PDB entry 6C26 | electron microscopy, 3.50 A resolution | chains A and 4 of the 8 polymer chains in the assembly

# Chain A
Name: Dolichyl-diphosphooligosaccharide--protein glycosyltransferase subunit STT3
Source organism: Saccharomyces cerevisiae (strain ATCC 204508 / S288c)
Notes: EC 2.4.99.18
UniProtKB: P39007 (STT3_YEAST); residue numbers follow UniProt; this construct covers 1-718
Chain sequence (718 residues; row label = number of the first residue in the row):
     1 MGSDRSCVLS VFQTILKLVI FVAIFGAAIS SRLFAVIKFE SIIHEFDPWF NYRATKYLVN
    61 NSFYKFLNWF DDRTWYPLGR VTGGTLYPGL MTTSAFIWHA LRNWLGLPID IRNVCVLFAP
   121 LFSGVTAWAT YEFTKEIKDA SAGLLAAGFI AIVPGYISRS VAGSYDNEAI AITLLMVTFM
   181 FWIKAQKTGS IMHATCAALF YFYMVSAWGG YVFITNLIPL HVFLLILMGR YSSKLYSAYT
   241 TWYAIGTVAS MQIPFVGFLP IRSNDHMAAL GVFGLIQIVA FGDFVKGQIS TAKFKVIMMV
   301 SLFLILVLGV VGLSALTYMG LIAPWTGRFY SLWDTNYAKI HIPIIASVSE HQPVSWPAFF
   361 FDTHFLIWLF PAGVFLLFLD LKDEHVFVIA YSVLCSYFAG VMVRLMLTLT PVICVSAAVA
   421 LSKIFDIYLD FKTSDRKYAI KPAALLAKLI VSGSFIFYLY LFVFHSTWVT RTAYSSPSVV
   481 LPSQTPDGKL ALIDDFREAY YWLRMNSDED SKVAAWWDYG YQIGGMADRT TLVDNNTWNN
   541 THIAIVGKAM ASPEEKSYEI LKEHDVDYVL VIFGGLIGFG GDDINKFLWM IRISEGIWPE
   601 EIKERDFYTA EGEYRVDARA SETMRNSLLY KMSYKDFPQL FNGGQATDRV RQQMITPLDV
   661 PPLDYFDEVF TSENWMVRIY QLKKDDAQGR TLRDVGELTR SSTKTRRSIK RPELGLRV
Unresolved in the structure: 1-4, 298-350, 433-438, 483-489
Covalently attached groups: glycan linked to Asn539
Ligand contacts:
  - EGY ((4R,7R)-4-hydroxy-N,N,N-trimethyl-4,9-dioxo-7-[(undecanoyloxy)methyl]-3,5,8-trioxa-4lambda~5~-phosphadocosan-1-aminium), molecule 1: Phe25, Ile29, Ser30, Leu33
  - EGY, molecule 2: Ile29, Leu33, Val36, Ile37, Ser41, Leu107, Arg112, Asn113, Leu117, Leu121
  - EGY, molecule 3: Leu58, Asn61, Ser62, Phe63, Thr92, Phe96, Trp98, His99
  - EGY, molecule 4: Tyr64, Leu67, Pro88, Thr92, Leu199, Phe202, Tyr203, Ser206, Ile253, Pro254
  - EGY, molecule 5: Leu220, Phe223, Leu224, Leu227, Met228, Arg230, Phe378, Ile389
  - EGY, molecule 6: Phe258, Ile261, Arg262, Met267, Gly271
UniProt features mapped onto this chain:
  - region: Trp516 to Asp518 (Interacts with target acceptor peptide in protein substrate)
  - motif: Glu45 to Asp47 (DXD motif 1), Asp166 to Glu168 (DXD motif 2), Ser347 to Glu350 (SVSE motif), Trp516 to Gly520 (WWDYG motif), Asp583 to Met590 (DK motif)
  - binding site (Mn(2+)): Asp47, Asp166, Glu168
  - binding site (dolichyl diphosphooligosaccharide): Arg404, Tyr521
  - site: Asp47 (Interacts with target acceptor peptide in protein substrate), Arg159 (Important for catalytic activity), Glu350 (Interacts with target acceptor peptide in protein substrate), Lys586 (Interacts with target acceptor peptide in protein substrate)
  - glycosylation (N-linked (GlcNAc...) asparagine): Asn60, Asn535, Asn539 (high mannose)
Reported in the primary citation:
  - post-translational modification sites: Asn539
  - specificity-determining residues: Asp362 (proposed by the authors, not directly observed)
  - catalytic residues: Asp47, Asp166, Glu168, Trp208, Arg404
  - binding site for EGY: Arg112, Asn113

# Chain 4
Name: Dolichyl-diphosphooligosaccharide--protein glycosyltransferase subunit OST4
Source organism: Saccharomyces cerevisiae (strain ATCC 204508 / S288c)
Notes: EC 2.4.99.18
UniProtKB: Q99380 (OST4_YEAST); residues 1-36 here = UniProt positions 1-36
Chain sequence (36 residues; each row starts with the number of its first residue):
     1 MISDEQLNSL AITFGIVMMT LIVIYHAVDS TMSPKN
Unresolved in the structure: 1, 36

# Interface between chain A and chain 4
Contacting residue pairs (46):
  Leu9(A) with Met32(4)
  Phe12(A) with Val28(4), hydrophobic
  Gln13(A) with Tyr25(4), hydrogen bond; Val28(4); Asp29(4), hydrogen bond
  Leu16(A) with Ile24(4), hydrophobic; Tyr25(4), hydrophobic
  Lys17(A) with Tyr25(4)
  Ile20(A) with Leu21(4), hydrophobic; Ile22(4), hydrophobic
  Ala23(A) with Met18(4), hydrophobic
  Ile24(A) with Met18(4), hydrophobic
  Gly26(A) with Phe14(4)
  Ala27(A) with Met18(4), hydrophobic
  Ser30(A) with Leu7(4); Leu10(4); Ala11(4)
  Leu33(A) with Leu7(4)
  Phe34(A) with Leu7(4), hydrophobic
  Ile37(A) with Ile2(4); Asp4(4); Leu7(4), hydrophobic
  Lys38(A) with Asp4(4), salt bridge
  Ser141(A) with His26(4); Asp29(4), hydrogen bond
  Leu144(A) with Tyr25(4), hydrophobic
  Gly148(A) with Met18(4)
  Ser422(A) with His26(4)
  Phe425(A) with His26(4)
  Asp426(A) with His26(4), salt bridge
  Leu429(A) with His26(4); Ala27(4), hydrophobic; Ser30(4), hydrogen bond (backbone-side chain); Thr31(4)
  Asp430(A) with Ser30(4); Thr31(4)
  Phe431(A) with Thr31(4)
  Lys432(A) with Thr31(4)
  Ile456(A) with Val23(4), hydrophobic
  Leu459(A) with Met19(4), hydrophobic
  Tyr460(A) with Thr20(4), hydrogen bond
  Val463(A) with Gly15(4); Met19(4), hydrophobic
  Thr467(A) with Ile12(4)
  Arg471(A) with Asp4(4), salt bridge; Asn8(4)
Interface residues without a listed pair, chain A (37 interface residues in all): Val19, Asp139, Ala140, Leu145, Ile152, Phe464
Interface residues without a listed pair, chain 4 (27 interface residues in all): Ser3, Glu5, Ile16

# Overview
37 residues of chain A face 27 of chain 4 across their interface; the contacts include 5 hydrogen bonds and 3
salt bridges. Polar contacts include Lys38(A)-Asp4(4), Asp426(A)-His26(4) and Arg471(A)-Asp4(4). The paper
reports catalytic residues Asp47(A), Asp166(A) and Glu168(A) among others; a binding site for EGY at Arg112(A)
and Asn113(A).
Here chain A is Dolichyl-diphosphooligosaccharide--protein glycosyltransferase subunit STT3 and chain 4 is
Dolichyl-diphosphooligosaccharide--protein glycosyltransferase subunit OST4, both from Saccharomyces
cerevisiae (strain ATCC 204508 / S288c). Entry 6C26 (The Cryo-EM structure of a eukaryotic oligosaccharyl
transferase complex) was determined by electron microscopy.
